PDB entry 3WJ2 | X-ray diffraction, 1.61 A resolution | chains A and B of the 4 polymer chains in the assembly

Chain A (and B):
Protein: Carboxylesterase
From: Ferroplasma acidiphilum
Notes: EC 3.1.1.1; chain B of this document is another copy of the same molecule, construct and numbering; everything in this record applies to it too
Reference sequence: Q2PCE5 (Q2PCE5_9EURY); residues 1-308 here = UniProt positions 1-308
Amino-acid sequence (308 residues; row label = number of the first residue in the row):
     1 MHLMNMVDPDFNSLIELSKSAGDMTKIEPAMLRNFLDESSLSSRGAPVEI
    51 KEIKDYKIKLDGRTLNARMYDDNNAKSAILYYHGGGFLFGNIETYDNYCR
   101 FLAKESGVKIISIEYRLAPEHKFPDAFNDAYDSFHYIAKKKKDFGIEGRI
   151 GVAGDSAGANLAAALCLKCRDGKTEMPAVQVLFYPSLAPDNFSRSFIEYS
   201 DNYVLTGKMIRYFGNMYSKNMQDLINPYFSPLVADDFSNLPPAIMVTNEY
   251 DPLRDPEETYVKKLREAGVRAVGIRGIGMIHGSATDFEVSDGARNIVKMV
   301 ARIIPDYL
Not modelled in the structure: 1-5, 221-224 (chain B: 1-4, 221-224)

Interface between chain A and chain B:
Contacting residue pairs (33; chain A residue first):
  Ala-188(A) with Phe-192(B), hydrophobic
  Pro-189(A) with Phe-192(B)
  Asp-190(A) with Phe-192(B)
  Asn-191(A) with Leu-232(B), hydrogen bond (side chain-backbone)
  Phe-192(A) with Ala-188(B), hydrophobic; Pro-189(B); Asp-190(B); Phe-192(B), hydrophobic; Leu-232(B), hydrophobic; Asp-255(B); Pro-256(B), hydrophobic; Thr-259(B), hydrogen bond (backbone-side chain)
  Ser-193(A) with Thr-259(B)
  Arg-194(A) with Asp-255(B); Glu-258(B), salt bridge; Lys-262(B)
  Ile-197(A) with Thr-259(B)
  Glu-198(A) with Lys-262(B), salt bridge
  Leu-232(A) with Asn-191(B), hydrogen bond (backbone-side chain); Phe-192(B), hydrophobic
  Asp-255(A) with Phe-192(B); Arg-194(B)
  Pro-256(A) with Phe-192(B), hydrophobic
  Glu-258(A) with Arg-194(B), salt bridge
  Thr-259(A) with Asn-191(B); Phe-192(B), hydrogen bond (side chain-backbone); Ser-193(B); Ile-197(B)
  Lys-262(A) with Arg-194(B); Glu-198(B), salt bridge
  Lys-263(A) with Asn-191(B), hydrogen bond (side chain-backbone); Ile-197(B); Arg-211(B)
Also at the interface, not in a pair above, chain A (17 interface residues in all): Arg-275
Also at the interface, not in a pair above, chain B (19 interface residues in all): Phe-196, Lys-263, Arg-275

Summary:
Chain A and chain B form an interface of 17 and 19 residues respectively, with 5 hydrogen bonds and 4 salt
bridges. Polar pairs include Arg-194(A)/Glu-258(B), Glu-198(A)/Lys-262(B) and Asn-191(A)/Leu-232(B).
Both chains are Carboxylesterase (Ferroplasma acidiphilum). Entry 3WJ2 (Crystal structure of ESTFA (FE-lacking
apo form)) was determined by X-ray diffraction together with 3WJ1 and 4P9N from the same study.
